3AZN - chains G and J of the 10 polymer chains in the assembly; structure by X-ray diffraction, 3.00 A resolution.

== Chain G ==
Protein: Histone H2A type 1-B/E
Source organism: Homo sapiens
UniProtKB: P04908 (H2A1B_HUMAN); residues 0-129 here correspond to UniProt positions 1-130 (UniProt number = residue number + 1)
Chain sequence (133 residues; each row starts with the number of its first residue; numbers below 1 keep their minus sign (Gly-3 is residue -3)):
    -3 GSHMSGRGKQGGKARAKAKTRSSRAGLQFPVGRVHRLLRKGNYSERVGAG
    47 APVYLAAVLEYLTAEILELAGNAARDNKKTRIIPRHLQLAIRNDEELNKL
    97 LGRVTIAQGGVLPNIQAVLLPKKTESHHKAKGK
Not modelled in the structure: -3 to 14, 119-129
Differences from the reference sequence: expression tag (-3 to -1)
Swiss-Prot annotation at these positions:
  - modified residue: Ser1 (N-acetylserine), Arg3 (Citrulline), Lys5 (N6-(2-hydroxyisobutyryl)lysine), Lys9 (N6-(2-hydroxyisobutyryl)lysine), Lys13 (N6-(beta-hydroxybutyryl)lysine), Lys36 (N6-(2-hydroxyisobutyryl)lysine), Lys74 (N6-(2-hydroxyisobutyryl)lysine), Lys75 (N6-(2-hydroxyisobutyryl)lysine), Lys95 (N6-(2-hydroxyisobutyryl)lysine), Gln104 (N5-methylglutamine), Lys118 (N6-(2-hydroxyisobutyryl)lysine), Lys119 (N6-crotonyllysine), Thr120 (Phosphothreonine), Lys125 (N6-crotonyllysine)
  - cross-link (Glycyl lysine isopeptide (Lys-Gly)): Lys13 (interchain with G-Cter in ubiquitin), Lys15 (interchain with G-Cter in ubiquitin), Lys119 (interchain with G-Cter in ubiquitin)

== Chain J ==
Molecule: 146-nt DNA strand
Sequence (146 nucleotides; row label = number of the first residue in the row):
   147 ATCAATATCCACCTGCAGATTCTACCAAAAGTGTATTTGGAAACTGCTCC
   197 ATCAAAAGGCATGTTCAGCTGAATTCAGCTGAACATGCCTTTTGATGGAG
   247 CAGTTTCCAAATACACTTTTGGTAGAATCTGCAGGTGGATATTGAT
Not modelled in the structure: 147
Bound ions: Mn2+ site 1: DG185, DG186; Mn2+ site 2 near DG217 (its only coordinating residue here); Mn2+ site 3 near DG267 (its only coordinating residue here); Mn2+ site 4 near DG280 (its only coordinating residue here)

== How chain G and chain J interact ==
Contacting residue pairs (11):
  Lys15(G) - DG177(J)  phosphate contact
  Lys15(G) - DT178(J)  phosphate contact
  Thr16(G) - DG177(J)  phosphate contact
  Arg17(G) - DG177(J)  salt bridge to the phosphate
  Arg20(G) - DT178(J)  salt bridge to the phosphate
  Gly28(G) - DA176(J)  phosphate contact
  Arg29(G) - DA176(J)  hydrogen bond to the phosphate
  Arg32(G) - DA175(J)  phosphate contact
  Arg32(G) - DA176(J)  salt bridge to the phosphate
  Arg42(G) - DG185(J)  sugar contact
  Arg77(G) - DT166(J)  sugar contact

== Summary ==
9 residues of chain G and 6 residues of chain J are in contact, with 1 hydrogen bond and 3 salt bridges. Polar
pairs include Arg29(G)-DA176(J), Arg17(G)-DG177(J) and Arg20(G)-DT178(J). DG185(J) and DG186(J) coordinate
Mn2+ site 1.
Chain G is Histone H2A type 1-B/E (Homo sapiens) and chain J is a 146-nt DNA strand; the structure, Crystal
Structure of Human Nucleosome Core Particle Containing H4K91Q mutation, was determined by X-ray diffraction
together with 3AYW, 3AZE, 3AZF, 3AZG, 3AZH, 3AZJ and 3 further entries from the same study.
